Entry 6A2I (X-ray diffraction, 2.40 A resolution); this record covers chains B and C of the 4 polymer chains in the assembly.

== Chain B ==
Protein: Chromatin protein Cren7
Organism: Sulfolobus solfataricus (strain ATCC 35092 / DSM 1617 / JCM 11322 / P2)
UniProtKB: Q97ZE3 (CREN7_SULSO); residues 1-60 here = UniProt positions 1-60
Chain sequence (60 residues; numbered 1 to 60; the number before each row is that of its first residue):
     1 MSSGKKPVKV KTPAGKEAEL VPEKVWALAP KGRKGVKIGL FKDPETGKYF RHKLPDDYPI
Not modelled in the structure: 1-3
UniProt features mapped onto this chain:
  - modified residue: Lys-16 (N6-methyllysine)
  - mutagenesis: Lys-24 (K24E: Slightly reduces the melting temperature of the protein. Slightly reduces affinity for calf thymus DNA and poly(dA-dT) oligonucleotides. Increases affinity for poly(dG-dC) oligonucleotide ...), Lys-31 (K31E: Slightly reduces the melting temperature of the protein. Destabilizes complex with DNA. Slightly reduces affinity for calf thymus DNA and poly(dA-dT) oligonucleotides ...), Phe-41 (F41A: Results in a significant protein misfolding, reduced thermostability, reduced ability to mediate DNA compaction and bridging ...), Lys-42 (K42E: Slightly reduces the melting temperature of the protein. Slightly reduces affinity for calf thymus DNA and poly(dA-dT) oligonucleotides ...), Lys-48 (K48E: Slightly reduces the melting temperature of the protein. Slightly reduces affinity for calf thymus DNA and poly(dA-dT) oligonucleotides ...)

== Chain C ==
Molecule: 18-nt DNA strand
Sequence (18 nucleotides; numbered 101 to 118; the number before each row is that of its first residue):
   101 CGTAGCTAAT TAGCTACG

== Chain B / chain C interface ==
Residue-residue contacts (18; chain B residue first):
  Lys-24(B) / DT110(C)  phosphate contact
  Lys-24(B) / DT111(C)  salt bridge to the phosphate
  Trp-26(B) / DA109(C)  hydrogen bond to the base
  Trp-26(B) / DT110(C)  hydrogen bond to the sugar
  Ala-27(B) / DA109(C)  sugar contact
  Leu-28(B) / DA108(C)  base contact
  Leu-28(B) / DA109(C)  base contact
  Ala-29(B) / DA108(C)  sugar contact
  Pro-30(B) / DT107(C)  base contact
  Pro-30(B) / DA108(C)  sugar contact
  Leu-40(B) / DT111(C)  sugar contact
  Leu-40(B) / DA112(C)  phosphate contact
  Lys-48(B) / DG113(C)  phosphate contact
  Tyr-49(B) / DA112(C)  sugar contact
  Tyr-49(B) / DG113(C)  phosphate contact
  Arg-51(B) / DT110(C)  base contact
  Arg-51(B) / DT111(C)  hydrogen bond to the base
  Arg-51(B) / DA112(C)  sugar contact
Interface residues without a listed pair, chain B (11 interface residues in all): Arg-33

== Overview ==
Chain B and chain C form an interface of 11 and 7 residues respectively; the contacts include 3 hydrogen bonds
and 1 salt bridge. Among the polar pairs are Trp-26(B)/DA109(C), Arg-51(B)/DT111(C) and Trp-26(B)/DT110(C).
UniProt lists 5 mutagenesis sites on chain B.
Here chain B is Chromatin protein Cren7 (Sulfolobus solfataricus (strain ATCC 35092 / DSM 1617 / JCM 11322 /
P2)) and chain C is an 18-nt DNA strand. Entry 6A2I (Architectural roles of Cren7 in folding crenarchaeal
chromatin filament) was determined by X-ray diffraction, deposited together with 6A2H.
